8HHB - chains B and G of the 7 polymer chains in the assembly; structure by electron microscopy, 3.50 A resolution.

Chain B:
Protein: ATP synthase subunit alpha
Source organism: Bacillus sp. PS3
Notes: EC 7.1.2.2
UniProt: A0A0M3VGF9 (A0A0M3VGF9_BACP3); residues 2-502 here = UniProt positions 2-502
Sequence (501 residues; row label = number of the first residue in the row):
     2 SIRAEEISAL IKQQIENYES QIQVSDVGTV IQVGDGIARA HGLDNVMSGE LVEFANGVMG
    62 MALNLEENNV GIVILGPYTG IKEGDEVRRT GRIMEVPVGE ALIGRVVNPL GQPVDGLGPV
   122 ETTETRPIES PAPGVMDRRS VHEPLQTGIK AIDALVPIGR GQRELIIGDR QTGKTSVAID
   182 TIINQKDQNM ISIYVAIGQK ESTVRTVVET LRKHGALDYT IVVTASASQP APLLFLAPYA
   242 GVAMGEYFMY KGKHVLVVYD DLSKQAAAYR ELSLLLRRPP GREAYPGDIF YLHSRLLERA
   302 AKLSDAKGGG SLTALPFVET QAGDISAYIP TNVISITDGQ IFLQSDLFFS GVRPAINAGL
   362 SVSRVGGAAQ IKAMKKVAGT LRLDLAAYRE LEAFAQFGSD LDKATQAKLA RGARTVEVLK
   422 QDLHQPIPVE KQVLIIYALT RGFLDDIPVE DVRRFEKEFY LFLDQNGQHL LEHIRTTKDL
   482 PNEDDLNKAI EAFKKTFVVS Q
Unresolved in the structure: 2-23, 502
Differences from the reference sequence: conflict Pro132 (Arg in A0A0M3VGF9), Ser193 (Cys in A0A0M3VGF9), Phe463 (Trp in A0A0M3VGF9)
Metal / ion sites: Mg2+: Thr176 (together with ATP)
Small-molecule neighbours:
  - ATP (adenosine-5'-triphosphate), molecule 1: Asp170, Arg171, Gln172, Thr173, Gly174, Lys175, Thr176, Ser177, Gln200, Glu320, Phe349, Arg354, Gln422, Asp423, Leu424
  - ATP, molecule 2: Ile335, Ser336, Val363, Ser364, Arg365, Arg383

Chain G:
Protein: ATP synthase gamma chain
Source organism: Bacillus sp. PS3
UniProt: A0A0M4TPJ7 (A0A0M4TPJ7_BACP3); residues 2-285 here = UniProt positions 2-285
Sequence (284 residues; numbered 2 to 285; the number before each row is that of its first residue):
     2 ASLRDIKTRI NATKKTSQIT KAMEMVSTSK LNRAEQNAKS FVPYMEKIQE VVANVALGAG
    62 GASHPMLVSR PVKKTGYLVI TSDRGLAGAY NSNVLRLVYQ TIQKRHASPD EYAIIVIGRV
   122 GLSFFRKRNM PVILDITRLP DQPSFADIKE IARKTVGLFA DGTFDELYMY YNHYVSAIQQ
   182 EVTERKLLPL TDLAENKQRT VYEFEPSQEE ILDVLLPQYA ESLIYGALLD AKASEHAARM
   242 TAMKNATDNA NELIRTLTLS YNRARQAAIT QEITEIVAGA NALQ
Unresolved in the structure: 285

How chain B and chain G interact:
Pairs across the interface (4):
  Arg278(B) - Asn282(G)  hydrogen bond
  Pro281(B) - Thr275(G)
  Gly282(B) - Gln272(G)
  Arg283(B) - Gln272(G)
Interface residues without a listed pair, chain B (6 interface residues in all): Pro280, Glu284
Interface residues without a listed pair, chain G (4 interface residues in all): Ala279

Overview:
6 residues of chain B and 4 residues of chain G are in contact; the contacts include 1 hydrogen bond. Its one
hydrogen-bonded contact is Arg278(B)-Asn282(G). Chain B binds ATP.
Here chain B is ATP synthase subunit alpha and chain G is ATP synthase gamma chain, both from Bacillus sp.
PS3. Entry 8HHB (F1 domain of FoF1-ATPase from Bacillus PS3,step waiting,lowATP) was determined by electron
microscopy, deposited together with 8HH1, 8HH2, 8HH3, 8HH4, 8HH5, 8HH6 and 5 further entries.
